8E12 - chains A and B of the 3 polymer chains in the assembly; structure by X-ray diffraction, 3.00 A resolution.

== Chain A (and B) ==
Name: BGL14
Organism: synthetic construct
Notes: chain B of this document is another copy of the same molecule, construct and numbering; everything in this record applies to it too
Sequence (167 residues; row label = number of the first residue in the row):
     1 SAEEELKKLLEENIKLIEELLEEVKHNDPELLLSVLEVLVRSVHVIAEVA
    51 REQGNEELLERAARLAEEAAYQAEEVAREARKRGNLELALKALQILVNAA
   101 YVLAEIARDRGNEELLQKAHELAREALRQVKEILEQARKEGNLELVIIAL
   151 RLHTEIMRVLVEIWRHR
Disordered / not traced: 1-2, 167 (chain B: 1-2, 110-111)
Reported in the primary citation:
  - self-association interface (contacts with another copy of this molecule); pairs are residue here / residue on that copy: Asn-13/His-153 (hydrogen bond)

== Interface between chain A and chain B ==
Pairs across the interface (31):
  Leu-127(A) / Leu-9(B)  hydrophobic
  Val-146(A) / Leu-20(B)  hydrophobic
  Ile-147(A) / Leu-20(B)  hydrophobic
  Ile-147(A) / Ser-34(B)
  Ile-147(A) / Val-35(B)  hydrophobic
  Ile-147(A) / Val-38(B)
  Leu-150(A) / Leu-16(B)
  Leu-150(A) / Ile-17(B)  hydrophobic
  Leu-150(A) / Leu-20(B)  hydrophobic
  Leu-150(A) / Val-38(B)
  Arg-151(A) / Val-38(B)
  His-153(A) / Leu-9(B)
  His-153(A) / Asn-13(B)  hydrogen bond
  Thr-154(A) / Asn-13(B)  hydrogen bond
  Thr-154(A) / Val-38(B)
  Thr-154(A) / Ser-42(B)
  Met-157(A) / Leu-6(B)  hydrophobic
  Met-157(A) / Leu-9(B)
  Met-157(A) / Leu-10(B)  hydrophobic
  Met-157(A) / Asn-13(B)
  Met-157(A) / Val-45(B)  hydrophobic
  Met-157(A) / Ile-46(B)  hydrophobic
  Arg-158(A) / Val-45(B)
  Leu-160(A) / Leu-6(B)  hydrophobic
  Leu-160(A) / Leu-9(B)  hydrophobic
  Val-161(A) / Leu-6(B)  hydrophobic
  Val-161(A) / Val-49(B)  hydrophobic
  Trp-164(A) / Leu-6(B)  hydrophobic
  Trp-164(A) / Val-49(B)  hydrophobic
  Trp-164(A) / Gln-53(B)
  Arg-165(A) / Glu-52(B)  salt bridge
Other interface residues (no listed pair), chain A (14 interface residues in all): Ile-156
Other interface residues (no listed pair), chain B (19 interface residues in all): Glu-12, Leu-31, Arg-41

== In short ==
14 residues of chain A and 19 residues of chain B are in contact; the contacts include 2 hydrogen bonds and 1
salt bridge. Polar contacts include Arg-165(A)/Glu-52(B), His-153(A)/Asn-13(B) and Thr-154(A)/Asn-13(B). The
paper reports a self-association interface involving Asn-13(A) and His-153(A).
Chain A and chain B are both BGL14 (synthetic construct); the structure, Homotrimeric variant of tcTRP9,
BGL14, was determined by X-ray diffraction together with 8E0L, 8E0M, 8E0N and 8E0O from the same study.
